PDB entry 1SDV | X-ray diffraction, 1.40 A resolution | chains A and B

# Chain A
Name: protease RETROPEPSIN
Organism: Human immunodeficiency virus 1
Notes: EC 3.4.23.16
UniProt: P03367 (POL_HV1BR); residues 1-99 here correspond to UniProt positions 69-167 (UniProt number = residue number + 68)
Amino-acid sequence (99 residues; numbered 1 to 99; the number before each row is that of its first residue):
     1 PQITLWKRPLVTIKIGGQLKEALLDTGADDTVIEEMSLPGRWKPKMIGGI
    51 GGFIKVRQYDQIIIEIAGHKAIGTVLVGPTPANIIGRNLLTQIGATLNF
Construct notes: variant Lys7 (Gln75 in P03367), Ile33 (Leu101 in P03367), Ile63 (Leu131 in P03367), Ala67 (Cys135 in P03367), Ala82 (Val150 in P03367), Ala95 (Cys163 in P03367)
Ligand contacts: indinavir (MK1; N-[2(R)-hydroxy-1(S)-indanyl]-5-[(2(S)-tertiary butylaminocarbonyl)-4(3-pyridylmethyl)piperazino]-4(S)-hydroxy-2(R)-phenylmethylpentanamide): Arg8, Leu23, Asp25, Gly27, Ala28, Asp29, Asp30, Val32, Ile47, Gly48, Gly49, Ile50, Phe53, Pro81, Ala82, Ile84

# Chain B
Name: protease RETROPEPSIN
Organism: Human immunodeficiency virus 1
Notes: EC 3.4.23.16
UniProt: P03367 (POL_HV1BR); residues 101-199 here correspond to UniProt positions 69-167 (UniProt number = residue number - 32)
Amino-acid sequence (99 residues; each row starts with the number of its first residue):
   101 PQITLWKRPLVTIKIGGQLKEALLDTGADDTVIEEMSLPGRWKPKMIGGI
   151 GGFIKVRQYDQIIIEIAGHKAIGTVLVGPTPANIIGRNLLTQIGATLNF
Construct notes: variant Lys107 (Gln75 in P03367), Ile133 (Leu101 in P03367), Ile163 (Leu131 in P03367), Ala167 (Cys135 in P03367), Ala182 (Val150 in P03367), Ala195 (Cys163 in P03367)
Ligand contacts: indinavir (MK1; N-[2(R)-hydroxy-1(S)-indanyl]-5-[(2(S)-tertiary butylaminocarbonyl)-4(3-pyridylmethyl)piperazino]-4(S)-hydroxy-2(R)-phenylmethylpentanamide): Arg108, Leu123, Asp125, Gly127, Ala128, Asp129, Asp130, Val132, Ile147, Gly148, Gly149, Ile150, Pro181, Ala182, Ile184

# Chain A / chain B interface
Residue-residue contacts - 97 pairs, chain A then chain B:
  Pro1(A) - Leu197(B)
  Pro1(A) - Asn198(B)
  Pro1(A) - Phe199(B)  hydrogen bond (backbone-backbone)
  Gln2(A) - Thr196(B)
  Gln2(A) - Leu197(B)
  Gln2(A) - Asn198(B)  hydrogen bond
  Ile3(A) - Thr196(B)
  Ile3(A) - Leu197(B)  hydrogen bond (backbone-backbone)
  Ile3(A) - Phe199(B)  hydrophobic
  Leu5(A) - Thr126(B)
  Leu5(A) - Arg187(B)  hydrogen bond (backbone-side chain)
  Leu5(A) - Leu190(B)  hydrophobic
  Leu5(A) - Thr191(B)
  Leu5(A) - Ala195(B)
  Trp6(A) - Arg187(B)  hydrogen bond (backbone-side chain)
  Trp6(A) - Thr191(B)
  Lys7(A) - Arg187(B)
  Arg8(A) - Asp129(B)  salt bridge
  Arg8(A) - Arg187(B)
  Pro9(A) - Thr126(B)
  Pro9(A) - Arg187(B)
  Leu23(A) - Gly127(B)
  Leu24(A) - Thr126(B)  hydrogen bond (backbone-side chain)
  Leu24(A) - Leu197(B)  hydrophobic
  Leu24(A) - Phe199(B)  hydrophobic
  Asp25(A) - Asp125(B)
  Asp25(A) - Thr126(B)
  Asp25(A) - Gly127(B)  hydrogen bond (side chain-backbone)
  Thr26(A) - Leu105(B)
  Thr26(A) - Pro109(B)
  Thr26(A) - Leu124(B)  hydrogen bond (side chain-backbone)
  Thr26(A) - Asp125(B)
  Thr26(A) - Thr126(B)  hydrogen bond (side chain-backbone)
  Thr26(A) - Leu197(B)
  Gly27(A) - Leu123(B)
  Gly27(A) - Asp125(B)  hydrogen bond (backbone-side chain)
  Asp29(A) - Arg108(B)  salt bridge
  Gly49(A) - Ile150(B)
  Gly49(A) - Pro181(B)
  Ile50(A) - Ile147(B)  hydrophobic
  Ile50(A) - Gly148(B)
  Ile50(A) - Gly149(B)
  Ile50(A) - Ile150(B)
  Ile50(A) - Ile154(B)
  Ile50(A) - Pro181(B)
  Ile50(A) - Ile184(B)  hydrophobic
  Gly51(A) - Ile150(B)  hydrogen bond (backbone-backbone)
  Gly51(A) - Gly151(B)
  Gly51(A) - Gly152(B)
  Gly52(A) - Ile150(B)
  Gly52(A) - Gly151(B)
  Ile54(A) - Ile150(B)  hydrophobic
  Ile54(A) - Gly151(B)
  His69(A) - Phe199(B)
  Thr80(A) - Ile150(B)
  Pro81(A) - Gly149(B)
  Ile84(A) - Ile150(B)  hydrophobic
  Arg87(A) - Leu105(B)  hydrogen bond (side chain-backbone)
  Arg87(A) - Trp106(B)  hydrogen bond (side chain-backbone)
  Arg87(A) - Lys107(B)
  Arg87(A) - Arg108(B)
  Arg87(A) - Pro109(B)
  Leu90(A) - Leu105(B)  hydrophobic
  Thr91(A) - Leu105(B)
  Thr91(A) - Trp106(B)
  Gln92(A) - Trp106(B)
  Ile93(A) - Phe199(B)
  Gly94(A) - Asn198(B)
  Gly94(A) - Phe199(B)
  Ala95(A) - Leu105(B)
  Ala95(A) - Asn198(B)
  Ala95(A) - Phe199(B)  hydrophobic
  Thr96(A) - Gln102(B)
  Thr96(A) - Ile103(B)
  Thr96(A) - Thr104(B)
  Thr96(A) - Thr196(B)
  Thr96(A) - Leu197(B)
  Thr96(A) - Asn198(B)  hydrogen bond (backbone-backbone)
  Leu97(A) - Pro101(B)
  Leu97(A) - Gln102(B)
  Leu97(A) - Ile103(B)  hydrogen bond (backbone-backbone)
  Leu97(A) - Leu124(B)  hydrophobic
  Leu97(A) - Thr126(B)
  Leu97(A) - Thr196(B)
  Asn98(A) - Pro101(B)
  Asn98(A) - Gln102(B)
  Asn98(A) - Gly194(B)
  Asn98(A) - Ala195(B)
  Asn98(A) - Thr196(B)  hydrogen bond (backbone-backbone)
  Asn98(A) - Asn198(B)  hydrogen bond
  Phe99(A) - Pro101(B)  hydrogen bond (backbone-backbone)
  Phe99(A) - Ile103(B)  hydrophobic
  Phe99(A) - Leu124(B)  hydrophobic
  Phe99(A) - His169(B)
  Phe99(A) - Ile193(B)
  Phe99(A) - Gly194(B)
  Phe99(A) - Ala195(B)  hydrophobic
Interface residues without a listed pair, chain A (39 interface residues in all): Thr4, Ile47, Phe53, Ile66, Ala67
Interface residues without a listed pair, chain B (37 interface residues in all): Ala167, Thr180

# Summary
39 residues of chain A face 37 of chain B across their interface; the contacts include 18 hydrogen bonds and 2
salt bridges. Polar pairs include Arg8(A)-Asp129(B), Asp29(A)-Arg108(B) and Gln2(A)-Asn198(B). Indinavir is
bound between chain A and chain B.
Chain A and chain B are both protease RETROPEPSIN (Human immunodeficiency virus 1); the structure, Crystal
structures of HIV protease V82A and L90M mutants reveal changes in indinavir binding site, was determined by
X-ray diffraction together with 1SDT and 1SDU from the same study.
